5NCS - chain A; structure by X-ray diffraction, 3.00 A resolution.

== Chain A ==
Protein: Serpin
Organism: Tannerella forsythia
UniProtKB: G8UQY8 (G8UQY8_TANFA); residues 39-408 here correspond to UniProt positions 63-432 (UniProt number = residue number + 24)
Sequence (375 residues; each row starts with the number of its first residue; note: 39 numbers in that range are skipped by the numbering (no residue carries them; nothing is unmodelled there); numbers below 1 keep their minus sign (Gly-5 is residue -5)):
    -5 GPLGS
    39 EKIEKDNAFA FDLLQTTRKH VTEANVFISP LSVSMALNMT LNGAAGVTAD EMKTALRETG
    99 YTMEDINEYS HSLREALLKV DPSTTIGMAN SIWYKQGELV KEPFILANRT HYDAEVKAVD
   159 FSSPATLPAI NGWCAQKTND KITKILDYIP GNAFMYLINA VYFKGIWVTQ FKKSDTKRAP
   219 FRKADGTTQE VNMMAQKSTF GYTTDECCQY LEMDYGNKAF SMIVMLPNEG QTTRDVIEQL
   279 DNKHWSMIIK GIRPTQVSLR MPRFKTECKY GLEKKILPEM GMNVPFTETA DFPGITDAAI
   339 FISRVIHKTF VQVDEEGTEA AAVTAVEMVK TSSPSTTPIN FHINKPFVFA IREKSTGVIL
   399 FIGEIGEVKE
Not modelled in the structure: -5
Disulfides: Cys245-Cys246
Sequence notes: expression tag (-5 to -1); conflict Gln174 (Arg198 in G8UQY8)

== Summary ==
Chain A is Serpin (Tannerella forsythia); the structure, Structure of the native serpin-type proteinase
inhibitor, miropin, was determined by X-ray diffraction (same publication as 5NCT and 5NCW).
